Entry 7WEC (electron microscopy, 3.30 A resolution); this record covers chains H and L of the 9 polymer chains in the assembly.

[Chain H]
Name: The heavy chain of Fab XGv347
Organism: Homo sapiens
Notes: antibody fragment or engineered binder
Chain sequence (123 residues; row label = number of the first residue in the row):
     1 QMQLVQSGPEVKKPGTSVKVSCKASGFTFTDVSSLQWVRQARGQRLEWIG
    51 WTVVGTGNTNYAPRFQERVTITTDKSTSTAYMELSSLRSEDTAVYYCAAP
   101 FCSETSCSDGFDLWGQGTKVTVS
Disulfides: C22-C97, C102-C107
Residues lining bound ligands: N-acetylglucosamine (NAG; 2-acetamido-2-deoxy-beta-D-glucopyranose): D74, S76, T77, Y81

[Chain L]
Name: The light chain of Fab XGv347
Organism: Homo sapiens
Notes: antibody fragment or engineered binder
Chain sequence (107 residues; row label = number of the first residue in the row):
     1 EIVLTQSPGTLSLSPGDRATLSCRASQSVRISYLAWYQQKPGQAPRLLIS
    51 GSSSRATGIPDRFSASGSGTDFTLTISRLEPEDFAVYYCQQYANSPWTFG
   101 QGTKVEV
Disulfides: C23-C89

[How chain H and chain L interact]
Residue-residue contacts (24; chain H residue first):
  Q36(H) with Y92(L)
  V38(H) with F99(L), hydrophobic
  Q40(H) with Q39(L)
  R45(H) with Y88(L); G100(L)
  L46(H) with Q39(L); Y88(L); F99(L)
  W48(H) with P96(L), hydrophobic; W97(L)
  W51(H) with W97(L)
  P63(H) with P96(L)
  Y96(H) with Q39(L); A44(L), hydrophobic
  S108(H) with S50(L)
  D109(H) with Y33(L)
  G110(H) with L47(L); S50(L)
  F111(H) with L47(L); Y92(L)
  D112(H) with L47(L); A56(L)
  W114(H) with P45(L), hydrogen bond (side chain-backbone)
  G115(H) with A44(L)
Interface residues without a listed pair, chain H (21 interface residues in all): Q44, E47, N60, Y61, A62
Interface residues without a listed pair, chain L (18 interface residues in all): S32, Q43, R46, T57, Q101

[Summary]
21 residues of chain H face 18 of chain L across their interface; the contacts include 1 hydrogen bond. The
hydrogen-bonded pair is W114(H)-P45(L). Bound to chain H: N-acetylglucosamine.
Here chain H is the heavy chain of Fab XGv347 and chain L is the light chain of Fab XGv347, both from Homo
sapiens. Entry 7WEC (SARS-CoV-2 Omicron variant spike protein with three XGv347 Fabs binding to three closed
state RBDs) was determined by electron microscopy, deposited together with 7WE7, 7WE8, 7WE9, 7WEA, 7WEB, 7WED
and 3 further entries.
